Entry 9E1L (electron microscopy, 3.15 A resolution); this record covers chains C and I of the 11 polymer chains in the assembly.

== Chain C ==
Molecule: Histone H2A type 1
From: Xenopus laevis
UniProtKB: P06897 (H2A1_XENLA); residues 0-129 here correspond to UniProt positions 1-130 (UniProt number = residue number + 1)
Amino-acid sequence (130 residues; row label = number of the first residue in the row; numbering starts at 0):
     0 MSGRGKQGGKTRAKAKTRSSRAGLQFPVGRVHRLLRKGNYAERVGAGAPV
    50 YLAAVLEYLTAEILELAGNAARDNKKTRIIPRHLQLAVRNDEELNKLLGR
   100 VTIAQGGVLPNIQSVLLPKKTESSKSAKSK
Unresolved in the structure: 0-9, 119-129
Differences from the reference sequence: conflict Arg99 (Gly100 in P06897), Ser123 (Ala124 in P06897)
Curated features (UniProtKB/Swiss-Prot):
  - modified residue: Ser1 (N-acetylserine), Lys5 (N6-(2-hydroxyisobutyryl)lysine), Lys9 (N6-(2-hydroxyisobutyryl)lysine), Lys36 (N6-(2-hydroxyisobutyryl)lysine), Lys74 (N6-(2-hydroxyisobutyryl)lysine), Lys75 (N6-(2-hydroxyisobutyryl)lysine), Lys95 (N6-(2-hydroxyisobutyryl)lysine), Gln104 (N5-methylglutamine), Lys118 (N6-(2-hydroxyisobutyryl)lysine)
  - cross-link (Glycyl lysine isopeptide (Lys-Gly)): Lys13 (interchain with G-Cter in ubiquitin), Lys15 (interchain with G-Cter in ubiquitin), Lys119 (interchain with G-Cter in ubiquitin)

== Chain I ==
Molecule: 149-nt DNA strand
From: Homo sapiens
Sequence (149 nucleotides; numbered -73 to 75; the number before each row is that of its first residue; numbers below 1 keep their minus sign (DA-73 is residue -73)):
   -73 ACAGGATGTATATATCTGACACGTGCCTGGAGACTAGGGAGTAATCCCCT
   -23 TGGCGGTTAAAACGCGGGGGACAGCGCGTACGTGCGTTTAAGCGGTGCTA
    27 GAGCTGTCTACGACCAATTGAGCGGCCTCGGCACCGGGATTCTCCAGGG

== Interface between chain C and chain I ==
Residue-residue contacts (17):
  Arg11(C) - DT44(I)  sugar contact
  Lys13(C) - DG46(I)  phosphate contact
  Arg29(C) - DG48(I)  hydrogen bond to the phosphate
  Arg29(C) - DC49(I)  salt bridge to the phosphate
  Glu41(C) - DA39(I)  phosphate contact
  Arg42(C) - DG38(I)  hydrogen bond to the sugar
  Arg42(C) - DA39(I)  phosphate contact
  Val43(C) - DG38(I)  sugar contact
  Val43(C) - DA39(I)  hydrogen bond to the phosphate
  Gly44(C) - DG38(I)  phosphate contact
  Ala45(C) - DG38(I)  hydrogen bond to the phosphate
  Lys75(C) - DC58(I)  phosphate contact
  Lys75(C) - DA59(I)  salt bridge to the phosphate
  Thr76(C) - DG57(I)  sugar contact
  Thr76(C) - DC58(I)  hydrogen bond to the phosphate
  Arg77(C) - DG57(I)  sugar contact
  Arg77(C) - DC58(I)  hydrogen bond to the phosphate
Also at the interface, not in a pair above, chain C (13 interface residues in all): His31, Arg35
Also at the interface, not in a pair above, chain I (10 interface residues in all): DA43

== Overview ==
13 residues of chain C face 10 of chain I across their interface; the contacts include 6 hydrogen bonds and 2
salt bridges. Polar pairs include Arg42(C)-DG38(I), Arg29(C)-DG48(I) and Val43(C)-DA39(I).
Here chain C is Histone H2A type 1 (Xenopus laevis) and chain I is a 149-nt DNA strand (Homo sapiens). Entry
9E1L (Snf2h bound nucleosome complex - ClassA1) was determined by electron microscopy (same publication as
9E1M, 9E1N, 9E1O, 9E1P, 9E1Q, 9E1R and 4 further entries).
